Entry 8APF (electron microscopy, 4.30 A resolution (low resolution: residue-level contacts below are approximate; hydrogen-bond / salt-bridge calls are withheld)); this record covers chains R1 and S1 of the 42 polymer chains in the assembly.

Chain R1 (and S1):
Molecule: ATPase subunit 9, putative
From: Trypanosoma brucei brucei
Notes: EC 3.6.3.14; chain S1 of this document is another copy of the same molecule, construct and numbering; everything in this record applies to it too
UniProt: Q38C84 (Q38C84_TRYB2); residues 1-118 here = UniProt positions 1-118
Amino-acid sequence (118 residues; each row starts with the number of its first residue):
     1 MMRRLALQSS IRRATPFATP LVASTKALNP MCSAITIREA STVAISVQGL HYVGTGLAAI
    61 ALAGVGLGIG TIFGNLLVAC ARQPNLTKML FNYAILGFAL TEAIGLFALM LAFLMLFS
Not modelled in the structure: 1-40

How chain R1 and chain S1 interact:
Pairs across the interface (78):
  S41(R1) with T42(S1); V43(S1); A44(S1)
  T42(R1) with A44(S1)
  V43(R1) with A44(S1); I45(S1); S46(S1)
  A44(R1) with S46(S1)
  I45(R1) with I45(S1); S46(S1); V47(S1); Q48(S1)
  S46(R1) with Q48(S1)
  L50(R1) with G49(S1); L50(S1); Y52(S1)
  H51(R1) with Y52(S1)
  G54(R1) with Y52(S1); G56(S1)
  L57(R1) with V53(S1); G56(S1); L57(S1); I60(S1)
  A58(R1) with G56(S1); A59(S1)
  A61(R1) with A59(S1); A63(S1)
  G64(R1) with A63(S1); L67(S1)
  L67(R1) with L67(S1)
  G68(R1) with L67(S1); G70(S1)
  T71(R1) with G70(S1)
  I72(R1) with G70(S1); F73(S1); L77(S1)
  N75(R1) with G74(S1); N75(S1); V78(S1)
  L76(R1) with L77(S1)
  A79(R1) with L77(S1); A81(S1)
  R82(R1) with A81(S1); R82(S1)
  Q83(R1) with A81(S1)
  L86(R1) with C80(S1); P84(S1)
  M89(R1) with T87(S1)
  L90(R1) with L77(S1); C80(S1)
  Y93(R1) with F73(S1); L77(S1); T87(S1)
  L96(R1) with F73(S1); F91(S1)
  G97(R1) with F73(S1)
  L100(R1) with F73(S1); F98(S1)
  T101(R1) with G66(S1)
  I104(R1) with L62(S1); V65(S1); G66(S1); I69(S1); E102(S1)
  F107(R1) with E102(S1); L109(S1)
  A108(R1) with L62(S1)
  L111(R1) with T55(S1); A59(S1); L109(S1); A112(S1); F113(S1); L116(S1)
  M115(R1) with Y52(S1); T55(S1); G56(S1); L116(S1)
  S118(R1) with Y52(S1)
Interface residues without a listed pair, chain R1 (41 interface residues in all): V47, V53, I60, A94, L114
Interface residues without a listed pair, chain S1 (43 interface residues in all): T71, L76, F117

Overview:
Chain R1 and chain S1 form an interface of 41 and 43 residues respectively.
Both chains are ATPase subunit 9, putative (Trypanosoma brucei brucei). Entry 8APF (rotational state 2a of the
Trypanosoma brucei mitochondrial ATP synthase dimer) was determined by electron microscopy (same publication
as 8AP6, 8AP7, 8AP8, 8AP9, 8APA, 8APB and 7 further entries).
